PDB entry 3NS5 | X-ray diffraction, 2.60 A resolution | chain A

== Chain A ==
Name: Eukaryotic translation initiation factor 3 subunit B
From: Saccharomyces cerevisiae
UniProt: P06103 (EIF3B_YEAST); numbering as in UniProt (aligned over 76-161)
Chain sequence (91 residues; numbered 71 to 161; the number before each row is that of its first residue):
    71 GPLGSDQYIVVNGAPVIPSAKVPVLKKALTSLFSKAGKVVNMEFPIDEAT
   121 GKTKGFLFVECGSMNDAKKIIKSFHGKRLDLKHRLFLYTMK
Not modelled in the structure: 71
Sequence notes: expression tag (71-75)
Swiss-Prot annotation at these positions:
  - mutagenesis: Lys124 to Glu130 (Impairs interaction with HCR1 and TIF32, impairs interaction of the eIF-3 complex with eIF-1, eIF-2 and the 40S ribosome, and impairs initiation of translation)

== Summary ==
UniProt lists 7 mutagenesis sites.
Chain A is Eukaryotic translation initiation factor 3 subunit B (Saccharomyces cerevisiae); the structure,
Crystal structure of the RNA recognition motif of yeast eIF3b residues 76-161, was determined by X-ray
diffraction, deposited together with 3NS6.
